7TK5 - chains G and I of the 27 polymer chains in the assembly; structure by electron microscopy, 7.80 A resolution (low resolution: residue-level contacts below are approximate; hydrogen-bond / salt-bridge calls are withheld).

# Chain G
Molecule: ATP synthase subunit gamma
From: Saccharomyces cerevisiae
UniProtKB: P38077 (ATPG_YEAST); residues 1-278 here correspond to UniProt positions 34-311 (UniProt number = residue number + 33)
Amino-acid sequence (278 residues; numbered 1 to 278; the number before each row is that of its first residue):
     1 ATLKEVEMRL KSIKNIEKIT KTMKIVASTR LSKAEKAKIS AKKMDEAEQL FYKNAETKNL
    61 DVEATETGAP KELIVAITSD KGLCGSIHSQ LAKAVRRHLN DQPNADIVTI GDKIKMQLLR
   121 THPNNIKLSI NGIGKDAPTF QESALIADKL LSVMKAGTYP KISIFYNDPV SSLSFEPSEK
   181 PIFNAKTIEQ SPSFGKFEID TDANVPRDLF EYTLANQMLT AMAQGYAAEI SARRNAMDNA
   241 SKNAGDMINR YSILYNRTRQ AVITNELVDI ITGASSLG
Disordered / not traced: 60-70, 277-278

# Chain I
Molecule: ATP synthase subunit epsilon
From: Saccharomyces cerevisiae
UniProtKB: P21306 (ATP5E_YEAST); residues 1-61 here correspond to UniProt positions 2-62 (UniProt number = residue number + 1)
Amino-acid sequence (61 residues; each row starts with the number of its first residue):
     1 SAWRKAGISY AAYLNVAAQA IRSSLKTELQ TASVLNRSQT DAFYTQYKNG TAASEPTPIT
    61 K
Disordered / not traced: 1-7, 24-26, 50-52

# Interface between chain G and chain I
Contacting residue pairs (14):
  P123(G) - K48(I)
  P123(G) - A53(I)
  N124(G) - N49(I)
  I126(G) - Y47(I)
  I126(G) - K48(I)
  I126(G) - N49(I)
  K127(G) - Q46(I)
  K127(G) - Y47(I)
  S129(G) - Y44(I)
  S129(G) - T45(I)
  I130(G) - F43(I)
  I130(G) - Y44(I)
  N131(G) - F43(I)
  Q141(G) - R37(I)
Also at the interface, not in a pair above, chain G (11 interface residues in all): N125, L128, F140
Also at the interface, not in a pair above, chain I (10 interface residues in all): A42

# In short
Chain G and chain I form an interface of 11 and 10 residues respectively.
Here chain G is ATP synthase subunit gamma and chain I is ATP synthase subunit epsilon, both from
Saccharomyces cerevisiae. Entry 7TK5 (Yeast ATP synthase State 1binding(d) with 10 mM ATP backbone model) was
determined by electron microscopy together with 7TJS, 7TJT, 7TJU, 7TJV, 7TJW, 7TJX and 30 further entries from
the same study.
